1JK6 - chains A and C; structure by X-ray diffraction, 2.40 A resolution.

Chain A (and C):
Protein: Neurophysin 2
From: Bos taurus
Notes: chain C of this document is another copy of the same molecule, construct and numbering; everything in this record applies to it too
UniProt: P01180 (NEU2_BOVIN); residues 7-95 here correspond to UniProt positions 38-126 (UniProt number = residue number + 31)
Chain sequence (89 residues; row label = number of the first residue in the row):
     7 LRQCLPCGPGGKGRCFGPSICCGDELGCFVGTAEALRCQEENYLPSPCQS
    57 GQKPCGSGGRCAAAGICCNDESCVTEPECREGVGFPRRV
Disordered / not traced: 87-95
Cystine bridges: Cys10-Cys54, Cys13-Cys27, Cys21-Cys44, Cys28-Cys34, Cys61-Cys73, Cys67-Cys85, Cys74-Cys79
Reported in the primary citation:
  - contacts within the chain: Arg8-Glu47 (salt bridge), Arg8-Ser52, Cys44-Glu47, Glu47-Leu50, Leu11-Glu47 (water-mediated contact)
  - self-association interface (contacts with another copy of this molecule); pairs are residue here / residue on that copy: Val36-Val36, Glu40-Phe35, Leu32, Glu77

How chain A and chain C interact:
Residue-residue contacts (31; chain A residue first):
  Leu32(A) with Gly37(C); Thr38(C)
  Gly33(A) with Val36(C); Gly37(C); Thr38(C)
  Cys34(A) with Cys34(C); Phe35(C); Val36(C), hydrogen bond (backbone-backbone); Thr38(C)
  Phe35(A) with Cys34(C); Phe35(C), hydrophobic; Thr38(C)
  Val36(A) with Gly33(C); Cys34(C), hydrogen bond (backbone-backbone); Ile72(C)
  Gly37(A) with Leu32(C); Gly33(C)
  Thr38(A) with Leu32(C); Cys34(C); Phe35(C)
  Glu40(A) with Phe35(C)
  Ile72(A) with Val36(C)
  Glu77(A) with Val80(C); Thr81(C), hydrogen bond (backbone-backbone)
  Ser78(A) with Cys79(C); Val80(C)
  Cys79(A) with Ser78(C); Cys79(C), hydrogen bond (backbone-backbone)
  Val80(A) with Glu77(C); Ser78(C)
  Thr81(A) with Glu77(C), hydrogen bond (backbone-backbone)
Also at the interface, not in a pair above, chain A (16 interface residues in all): Ser25, Ala39
Also at the interface, not in a pair above, chain C (16 interface residues in all): Ser25, Ala39, Glu40

In short:
The chain A/chain C interface involves 16 residues from each chain, with 5 hydrogen bonds. Main-chain hydrogen
bonds include Cys34(A)-Val36(C), Glu77(A)-Thr81(C) and Cys79(A)-Cys79(C). From the paper: a self-association
interface involving Leu32(A), Val36(A) and Glu40(A) among others; contacts within the chain involving Arg8(A),
Glu47(A) and Ser52(A) among others.
Chain A and chain C are both Neurophysin 2 (Bos taurus); the structure, Uncomplexed des 1-6 bovine
neurophysin, was determined by X-ray diffraction, deposited together with 1JK4.
